2HAP - chains A and C of the 4 polymer chains in the assembly; structure by X-ray diffraction, 2.50 A resolution.

[Chain A]
Molecule: 20-nt DNA strand
Notes: fragment: upstream activation sequence
Sequence (20 nucleotides; row label = number of the first residue in the row):
     1 ACGCTATTAT CGCTATTAGT

[Chain C]
Protein: Protein (heme activator protein)
Source organism: Saccharomyces cerevisiae
Notes: fragment: dna-binding domain
UniProtKB: P12351 (CYP1_YEAST); residues 55-135 here = UniProt positions 55-135
Sequence (81 residues; each row starts with the number of its first residue):
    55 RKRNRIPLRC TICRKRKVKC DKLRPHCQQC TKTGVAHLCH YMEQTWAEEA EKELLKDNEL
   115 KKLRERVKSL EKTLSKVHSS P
Not modelled in the structure: 131-135
Ion coordination: Zn2+ site 1: Cys64, Cys67, Cys74, Cys81; Zn2+ site 2: Cys64, Cys81, Cys84, Cys93

[How chain A and chain C interact]
Contacting residue pairs - 12 pairs, chain A then chain C:
  DA9(A) - Arg70(C)  sugar contact
  DA9(A) - Thr87(C)  phosphate contact
  DT10(A) - Arg70(C)  salt bridge to the phosphate
  DT10(A) - Val72(C)  base contact
  DC11(A) - Arg70(C)  hydrogen bond to the base
  DC11(A) - Lys71(C)  base contact
  DG12(A) - Lys71(C)  hydrogen bond to the base
  DC13(A) - Lys71(C)  base contact
  DG19(A) - Arg55(C)  phosphate contact
  DG19(A) - Lys56(C)  hydrogen bond to the phosphate
  DG19(A) - Asn58(C)  hydrogen bond to the phosphate
  DT20(A) - Lys56(C)  phosphate contact

[Summary]
The chain A/chain C interface involves 7 residues from each chain; the contacts include 4 hydrogen bonds and 1
salt bridge. Polar contacts include DC11(A)-Arg70(C), DG12(A)-Lys71(C) and DG19(A)-Lys56(C). Cys64(C),
Cys67(C), Cys74(C) and Cys81(C) form the Zn2+ site 1.
Here chain A is a 20-nt DNA strand and chain C is Protein (heme activator protein) (Saccharomyces cerevisiae).
Entry 2HAP (Structure of a HAP1-18/DNA complex reveals that protein/DNA interactions can have direct
allosteric effects on transcriptional ...) was determined by X-ray diffraction.
